PDB entry 1XAJ | X-ray diffraction, 2.35 A resolution | chain A

[Chain A]
Protein: 3-dehydroquinate synthase
Source organism: Staphylococcus aureus
Notes: EC 4.2.3.4
Reference sequence: Q6GGU4 (AROB_STAAR); numbering as in UniProt (aligned over 1-354)
Sequence (354 residues; numbered 1 to 354; the number before each row is that of its first residue):
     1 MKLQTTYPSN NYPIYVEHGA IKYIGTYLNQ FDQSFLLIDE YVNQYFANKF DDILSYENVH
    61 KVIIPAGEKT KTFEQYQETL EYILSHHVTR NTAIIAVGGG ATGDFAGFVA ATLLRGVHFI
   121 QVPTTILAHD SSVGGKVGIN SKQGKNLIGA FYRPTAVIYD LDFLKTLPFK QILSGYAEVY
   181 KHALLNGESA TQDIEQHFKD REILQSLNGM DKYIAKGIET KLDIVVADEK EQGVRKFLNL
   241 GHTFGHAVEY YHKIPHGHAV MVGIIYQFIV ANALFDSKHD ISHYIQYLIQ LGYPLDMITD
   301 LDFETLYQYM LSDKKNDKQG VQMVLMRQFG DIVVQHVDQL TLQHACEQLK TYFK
Disordered / not traced: 54-57, 298-308, 353-354
Ion coordination: Zn2+: Glu178, His256 (together with carbaphosphonate)
Small-molecule neighbours:
  - carbaphosphonate (CRB; [1R-(1alpha,3beta,4alpha,5beta)]-5-(phosphonomethyl)-1,3,4-trihydroxycyclohexane-1-carboxylic acid): Asp130, Lys136, Lys145, Asn146, Glu178, Lys181, Lys221, Arg235, Leu238, Asn239, His242, His246, His256, Lys314
  - NAD (nicotinamide-adenine-dinucleotide): Asp39, Tyr41, Val42, Tyr45, Phe46, Gly67, Glu68, Lys71, Gly99, Gly100, Ala101, Thr102, Asp104, Thr124, Thr125, Leu127, Ala128, Asp130, Ser131, Val133, Lys136, Val137, Lys145, Asn146, Phe163, Thr166, Leu167, Pro168, Gln171, Lys221, His256
Swiss-Prot annotation at these positions:
  - binding site (NAD(+)): Asp39, Tyr45, Glu68 to Lys71, Gly100 to Asp104, Thr124, Thr125, Lys136, Lys145, Phe163 to Thr166
  - binding site (Zn(2+)): Glu178, His242, His256
From the paper describing this entry:
  - conformationally variable residues: Lys314

[In short]
Bound to chain A: NAD and carbaphosphonate. The Zn2+ site is built by Glu178 and His256. UniProt lists 19
NAD+-binding residues and 3 Zn2+-binding residues. From the paper: conformational variability at Lys314.
Chain A is 3-dehydroquinate synthase (Staphylococcus aureus); the structure, Crystal structure of
staphlyococcus aureus 3-dehydroquinate synthase (dhqs) in complex with ZN2+, nad+ and carbaphosphonate, was
determined by X-ray diffraction (same publication as 1XAG, 1XAH, 1XAI and 1XAL).
